Entry 9FSU (X-ray diffraction, 2.75 A resolution); this record covers chains V and W of the 28 polymer chains in the assembly.

# Chain V
Protein: Proteasome subunit beta type-2
Organism: Saccharomyces cerevisiae
Notes: EC 3.4.25.1
UniProtKB: P25043 (PSB2_YEAST); residues 1-232 here correspond to UniProt positions 30-261 (UniProt number = residue number + 29)
Sequence (232 residues; numbered 1 to 232; the number before each row is that of its first residue):
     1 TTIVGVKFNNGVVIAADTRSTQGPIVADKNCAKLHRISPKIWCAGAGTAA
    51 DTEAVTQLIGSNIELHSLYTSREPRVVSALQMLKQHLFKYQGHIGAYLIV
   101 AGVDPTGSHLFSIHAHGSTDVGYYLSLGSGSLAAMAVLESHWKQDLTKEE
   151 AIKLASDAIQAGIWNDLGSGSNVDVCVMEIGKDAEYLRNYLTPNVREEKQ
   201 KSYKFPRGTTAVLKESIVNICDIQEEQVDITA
Disordered / not traced: 223-232
Metal / ion sites: Mg2+: I163, D166, S169 (shared with 1 residue of chain L)
Residues lining bound ligands: epoxyketone inhibitor 42 (A1IFL; (2S)-N-[(2S)-1-[[(1S)-2-cyclohexyl-1-[(2R,3S,6R,7S)-3-methanoyl-2,6-dimethyl-6,7-bis(oxidanyl)-1,4-oxazepan-7-yl]ethyl]amino]-3-(4-methoxyphenyl)-1-oxidanylidene-propan-2-yl]-2-(2-morpholin-4-ylethanoylamino)-4-oxidanyl-butanamide): H114, H116, S118
Curated features (UniProtKB/Swiss-Prot):
  - active site: T1 (Nucleophile)

# Chain W
Protein: Proteasome subunit beta type-3
Organism: Saccharomyces cerevisiae
UniProtKB: P25451 (PSB3_YEAST); residues 0-204 here correspond to UniProt positions 1-205 (UniProt number = residue number + 1)
Sequence (205 residues; each row starts with the number of its first residue; numbering starts at 0):
     0 MSDPSSINGGIVVAMTGKDCVAIACDLRLGSQSLGVSNKFEKIFHYGHVF
    50 LGITGLATDVTTLNEMFRYKTNLYKLKEERAIEPETFTQLVSSSLYERRF
   100 GPYFVGPVVAGINSKSGKPFIAGFDLIGCIDEAKDFIVSGTASDQLFGMC
   150 ESLYEPNLEPEDLFETISQALLNAADRDALSGWGAVVYIIKKDEVVKRYL
   200 KMRQD
Disordered / not traced: 0
Metal / ion sites: Mg2+ site 1: A174, D177, S180; Mg2+ site 2: D204 (shared with 3 residues of chain K)
Curated features (UniProtKB/Swiss-Prot):
  - modified residue: S30 (Phosphoserine)
  - cross-link: K69 (Glycyl lysine isopeptide (Lys-Gly) (interchain with G-Cter in ubiquitin))

# Interface between chain V and chain W
Pairs across the interface (63):
  Q22(V) - F146(W)
  I25(V) - D143(W)
  I25(V) - F146(W)  hydrophobic
  A27(V) - D130(W)
  A27(V) - F146(W)  hydrophobic
  D28(V) - D130(W)
  K29(V) - D134(W)  salt bridge
  K29(V) - E150(W)  salt bridge
  T48(V) - I126(W)
  A49(V) - C128(W)  hydrophobic
  A50(V) - Y95(W)
  A50(V) - I126(W)  hydrophobic
  A50(V) - C128(W)
  D51(V) - Y95(W)  hydrogen bond
  D51(V) - R98(W)  salt bridge
  E53(V) - C128(W)  hydrogen bond
  E53(V) - I129(W)
  A54(V) - Y95(W)
  H93(V) - R98(W)  hydrogen bond (backbone-side chain)
  H93(V) - F99(W)
  I94(V) - F99(W)  hydrophobic
  R196(V) - E150(W)  salt bridge
  K199(V) - E150(W)  hydrogen bond (side chain-backbone)
  K199(V) - S151(W)  hydrogen bond (side chain-backbone)
  K199(V) - Y153(W)
  S202(V) - E154(W)  hydrogen bond
  Y203(V) - S151(W)
  K204(V) - E154(W)
  K204(V) - D161(W)
  F205(V) - L152(W)  hydrophobic
  F205(V) - E164(W)
  F205(V) - Q168(W)
  R207(V) - E158(W)
  R207(V) - E160(W)  salt bridge
  R207(V) - D161(W)  salt bridge
  R207(V) - E164(W)
  G208(V) - E164(W)  hydrogen bond (backbone-side chain)
  T209(V) - E164(W)
  T210(V) - E164(W)  hydrogen bond
  T210(V) - S167(W)
  T210(V) - Q168(W)  hydrogen bond
  T210(V) - L199(W)
  A211(V) - L199(W)
  A211(V) - K200(W)  hydrogen bond (backbone-backbone)
  V212(V) - F163(W)  hydrophobic
  V212(V) - Y198(W)
  L213(V) - Y198(W)  hydrogen bond (backbone-backbone)
  L213(V) - L199(W)
  L213(V) - K200(W)
  K214(V) - R197(W)
  K214(V) - Y198(W)  hydrogen bond (backbone-backbone)
  E215(V) - V195(W)
  E215(V) - K196(W)
  E215(V) - R197(W)  salt bridge
  S216(V) - V195(W)
  S216(V) - K196(W)  hydrogen bond (backbone-backbone)
  I217(V) - V194(W)
  V218(V) - V194(W)  hydrogen bond (backbone-backbone)
  N219(V) - H44(W)
  I220(V) - G46(W)
  I220(V) - H47(W)
  I220(V) - V194(W)  hydrophobic
  D222(V) - K74(W)  salt bridge
Other interface residues (no listed pair), chain V (37 interface residues in all): V26, Y90, P206
Other interface residues (no listed pair), chain W (41 interface residues in all): F49, D124, E131, A132, L157, T165, L171, Y187

# Summary
The interface between chain V and chain W involves 37 residues on one side and 41 on the other; the contacts
include 14 hydrogen bonds and 8 salt bridges. Polar pairs include K29(V)-D134(W), K29(V)-E150(W) and
D51(V)-R98(W). Chain V binds epoxyketone inhibitor 42.
Chain V is Proteasome subunit beta type-2 and chain W is Proteasome subunit beta type-3, both from
Saccharomyces cerevisiae; the structure, Yeast 20S proteasome with human beta1i (1-51) in complex with
epoxyketone inhibitor 16, was determined by X-ray diffraction (same publication as 9FRW, 9FST, 9FSV, 9FT0 and
9FT1).
